3KXL - chains A and B; structure by X-ray diffraction, 2.50 A resolution.

[Chain A (and B)]
Name: GTP-binding protein (HflX)
Organism: Sulfolobus solfataricus
Notes: chain B of this document is another copy of the same molecule, construct and numbering; everything in this record applies to it too
UniProtKB: Q980M3 (Q980M3_SULSO); residue numbers follow UniProt; this construct covers 1-356
Sequence (364 residues; numbered 1 to 364; the number before each row is that of its first residue):
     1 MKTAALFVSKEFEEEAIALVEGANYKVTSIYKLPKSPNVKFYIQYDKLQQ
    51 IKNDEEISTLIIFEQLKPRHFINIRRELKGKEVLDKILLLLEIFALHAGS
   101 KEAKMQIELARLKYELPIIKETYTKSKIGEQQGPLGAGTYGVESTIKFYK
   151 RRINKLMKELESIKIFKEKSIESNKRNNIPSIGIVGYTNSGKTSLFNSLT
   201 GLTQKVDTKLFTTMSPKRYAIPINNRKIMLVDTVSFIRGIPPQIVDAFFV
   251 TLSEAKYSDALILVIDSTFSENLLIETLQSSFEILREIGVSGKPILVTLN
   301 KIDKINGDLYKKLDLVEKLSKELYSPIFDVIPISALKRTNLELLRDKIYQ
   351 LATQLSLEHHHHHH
Unresolved in the structure: 123-176, 203-214, 362-364 (chain B: 1, 123-177, 204-214, 359-364)
Sequence notes: engineered mutation S235 (Gly in Q980M3); expression tag (357-364)
UniProt features mapped onto this chain:
  - binding site (GTP): G186 to T193, F211 to S215, N300 to D303, S334 to L336
  - binding site (Mg(2+)): T193, T213
  - mutagenesis: N189 (N189P: Loss of GTPase activity), T193 (T193N: Loss of GTPase activity), T213 (T213V: Decrease in GTPase activity), F236 (F236P: Increase in KM for GTP and in GTPase activity)
From the paper describing this entry:
  - mutagenesis - N189P, T193N: abolished catalytic activity on GTP
  - mutagenesis - T213V (0.011 +/- 0.001 min1): decreased catalytic activity
  - mutagenesis - F236P (0.032 +/- 0.001 min1): increased catalytic activity
  - mutagenesis - N189P, T193N, T213V: unchanged stability
  - mutagenesis - F236P: decreased stability
  - catalytic residues: N189 (proposed by the authors, not directly observed)

[Chain A / chain B interface]
Pairs across the interface (27):
  K101(A) - I119(B)
  E102(A) - I119(B)
  E102(A) - K120(B)  salt bridge
  M105(A) - L112(B)  hydrophobic
  M105(A) - E115(B)
  M105(A) - L116(B)  hydrophobic
  Q106(A) - L116(B)
  Q106(A) - K120(B)
  E108(A) - L112(B)
  L109(A) - L109(B)  hydrophobic
  L109(A) - L112(B)
  L109(A) - K113(B)
  L112(A) - M105(B)
  L112(A) - E108(B)
  L112(A) - L109(B)  hydrophobic
  L112(A) - L112(B)  hydrophobic
  K113(A) - L109(B)
  K113(A) - K113(B)
  E115(A) - M105(B)
  L116(A) - M105(B)
  L116(A) - Q106(B)
  L116(A) - L109(B)  hydrophobic
  I119(A) - K101(B)
  I119(A) - E102(B)
  I119(A) - M105(B)  hydrophobic
  K120(A) - E102(B)  salt bridge
  K120(A) - Q106(B)

[In short]
Chain A and chain B each contribute 12 residues to their interface; the contacts include 2 salt bridges. Its
one salt-bridged contact is E102(A)-K120(B). The paper reports the catalytic residue N189(A); N189P and T193N
of chain A abolish catalytic activity on GTP; 4 substitutions were tested in all.
Chain A and chain B are both GTP-binding protein (HflX) (Sulfolobus solfataricus); the structure, crystal
structure of SsGBP mutation variant G235S, was determined by X-ray diffraction together with 3KXI and 3KXK
from the same study.
